PDB entry 8OTT | electron microscopy, 3.30 A resolution | chains E and J of the 12 polymer chains in the assembly

Chain E:
Name: Histone H3.1
Source organism: Homo sapiens
Reference sequence: P68431 (H31_HUMAN); residues 39-133 here correspond to UniProt positions 40-134 (UniProt number = residue number + 1)
Chain sequence (95 residues; row label = number of the first residue in the row):
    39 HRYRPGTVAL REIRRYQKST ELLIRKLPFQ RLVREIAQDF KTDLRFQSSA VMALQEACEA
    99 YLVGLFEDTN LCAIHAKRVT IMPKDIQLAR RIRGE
Covalently attached groups: pentanedial (PTD) linked to Lys79
UniProt features mapped onto this chain:
  - modified residue: Tyr41 (Phosphotyrosine), Lys56 (N6,N6,N6-trimethyllysine), Ser57 (Phosphoserine), Lys64 (N6-(2-hydroxyisobutyryl)lysine), Lys79 (N6,N6,N6-trimethyllysine), Thr80 (Phosphothreonine), Ser86 (Phosphoserine), Thr107 (Phosphothreonine), Lys115 (N6-acetyllysine), Lys122 (N6-(2-hydroxyisobutyryl)lysine)

Chain J:
Molecule: 144-nt DNA strand
Sequence (144 nucleotides; row label = number of the first residue in the row):
     2 CAGGATGTAT GCACGTGACC CGTGCCTGGA GACTAGGGAG TAATCCCCTT GGCGGTTAAA
    62 ACGCGGGGGA CAGCGCGTAC GTGCGTTTAA GCGGTGCTAG AGCTGTCTAC GACCAATTGA
   122 GCGGCCTGCA GACCGGGATT CTCC

Chain E / chain J interface:
Residue-residue contacts (20; chain E residue first):
  Arg40(E) - DG66(J)  base contact
  Tyr41(E) - DT143(J)  phosphate contact
  Tyr41(E) - DC144(J)  phosphate contact
  Arg42(E) - DG69(J)  salt bridge to the phosphate
  Arg42(E) - DC144(J)  hydrogen bond to the phosphate
  Thr45(E) - DT143(J)  phosphate contact
  Thr45(E) - DC144(J)  hydrogen bond to the phosphate
  Arg63(E) - DA60(J)  sugar contact
  Arg72(E) - DT51(J)  salt bridge to the phosphate
  Arg83(E) - DT50(J)  hydrogen bond to the base
  Arg83(E) - DT51(J)  phosphate contact
  Phe84(E) - DT50(J)  sugar contact
  Phe84(E) - DT51(J)  hydrogen bond to the phosphate
  Gln85(E) - DT50(J)  phosphate contact
  Ser86(E) - DT50(J)  hydrogen bond to the phosphate
  Arg116(E) - DA71(J)  phosphate contact
  Val117(E) - DA71(J)  hydrogen bond to the phosphate
  Thr118(E) - DG70(J)  hydrogen bond to the phosphate
  Thr118(E) - DA71(J)  hydrogen bond to the phosphate
  Met120(E) - DA71(J)  phosphate contact
Interface residues without a listed pair, chain E (17 interface residues in all): Pro43, Leu82, Ser87
Interface residues without a listed pair, chain J (12 interface residues in all): DA61, DC72, DC145

Overview:
The interface between chain E and chain J involves 17 residues on one side and 12 on the other, with 8
hydrogen bonds and 2 salt bridges. Polar contacts include Arg83(E)-DT50(J), Arg42(E)-DC144(J) and
Thr45(E)-DC144(J). Pentanedial is covalently linked to Lys79(E).
Here chain E is Histone H3.1 (Homo sapiens) and chain J is a 144-nt DNA strand. Entry 8OTT (MYC-MAX bound to a
nucleosome at SHL+5.8) was determined by electron microscopy (same publication as 8OSJ, 8OSK, 8OSL and 8OTS).
